Entry 9BHT (electron microscopy, 3.26 A resolution); this record covers chains D and E of the 6 polymer chains in the assembly.

== Chain D ==
Name: CiSeptin-7
From: Ciona intestinalis
UniProt: H2Y169 (H2Y169_CIOIN); aligned to UniProt positions 14-413 over residues 10-409 (the alignment contains insertions or deletions, so no single offset holds)
Amino-acid sequence (419 residues; numbered 1 to 419; the number before each row is that of its first residue):
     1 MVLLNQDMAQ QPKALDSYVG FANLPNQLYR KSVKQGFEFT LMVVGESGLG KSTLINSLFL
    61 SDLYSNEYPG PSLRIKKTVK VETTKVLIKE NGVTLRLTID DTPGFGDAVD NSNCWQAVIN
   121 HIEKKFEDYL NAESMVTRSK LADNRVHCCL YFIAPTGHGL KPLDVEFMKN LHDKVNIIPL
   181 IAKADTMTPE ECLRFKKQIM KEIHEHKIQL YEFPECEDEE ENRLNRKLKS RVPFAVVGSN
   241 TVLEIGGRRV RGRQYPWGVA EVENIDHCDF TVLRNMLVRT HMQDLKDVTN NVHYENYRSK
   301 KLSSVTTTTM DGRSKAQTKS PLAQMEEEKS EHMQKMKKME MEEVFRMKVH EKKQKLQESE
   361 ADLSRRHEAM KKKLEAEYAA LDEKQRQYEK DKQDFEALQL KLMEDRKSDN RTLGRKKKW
Disordered / not traced: 1-17, 216-229, 245-248, 306-419
Differences from the reference sequence: expression tag (1-9, 410-419)
Residues lining bound ligands:
  - GDP (guanosine-5'-diphosphate), molecule 1: Ser-47, Gly-48, Leu-49, Gly-50, Lys-51, Ser-52, Thr-53, Ser-72, Leu-73, Lys-183, Ala-184, Asp-185, Thr-186, Val-236, Val-237, Gly-238, Arg-253, Tyr-255
  - GDP, molecule 2: Thr-156, His-158, Thr-186, Glu-191

== Chain E ==
Name: CiSeptin-6
From: Ciona intestinalis
UniProt: F6V5P8 (F6V5P8_CIOIN); residues 8-413 here correspond to UniProt positions 1-406 (UniProt number = residue number - 7)
Amino-acid sequence (429 residues; numbered 1 to 429; the number before each row is that of its first residue):
     1 MVKMEKDEAA GDYNGSVDEG MRTLNLSGHV GFDSLPDQLV NKATNQGFCF NILCIGETGL
    61 GKSTLMNTLF NTNFENEPQH HNMPGVKLKA NTYELQESNV RLKLTIVDSV GFGDQINKEE
   121 SFKPVVEYIN QQFENYLQEE LKICRSLFSY HDTRIHACLY FISPTGHGLK SLDLKTMKNL
   181 DNKVNIIPVI AKADIVSKGE LHKFKIKIMN ELVTNGVQIY QFPTDDETVA EVNASMNTHL
   241 PFAVVGSTEE IKLGNKMVKA RQYPWGTVQV ENENHCDFVK LREMLVRVNM EDLREKTHTK
   301 HYELYRRSKL TEMGFIDDND GGKNFSLQEV YESKRNDHLN ELQRKEDEMR QMFVLRVKDK
   361 EGELKKSEKE LHDKFDKLKK MHMEEKKKLE EKKKSLQDEI TGFEKKRQQA ETLGKEHLAM
   421 SQNKTGKKK
Disordered / not traced: 1-26, 315-429
Differences from the reference sequence: expression tag (1-7, 414-429)
Residues lining bound ligands:
  - GDP (guanosine-5'-diphosphate): Thr-165, His-167, Ile-195, Glu-200, Lys-203
  - GTP (guanosine-5'-triphosphate): Glu-57, Thr-58, Gly-59, Leu-60, Gly-61, Lys-62, Ser-63, Thr-64, Glu-77, Pro-78, Gln-79, Asp-108, Val-110, Lys-192, Asp-194, Val-245, Gly-246, Arg-261, Tyr-263

== Chain D / chain E interface ==
Contacting residue pairs - 86 pairs, chain D then chain E:
  Tyr-18(D) / Asn-71(E)
  Tyr-18(D) / Glu-97(E)
  Tyr-18(D) / Arg-287(E)
  Val-19(D) / Leu-69(E)
  Val-19(D) / Phe-70(E)  hydrophobic
  Val-19(D) / Glu-97(E)
  Val-19(D) / Arg-282(E)
  Val-19(D) / Val-286(E)
  Gly-20(D) / Glu-97(E)  hydrogen bond (backbone-side chain)
  Gly-20(D) / Val-286(E)
  Phe-21(D) / Leu-95(E)
  Phe-21(D) / Gln-96(E)
  Phe-21(D) / Glu-97(E)
  Phe-21(D) / Val-100(E)
  Phe-21(D) / Leu-102(E)  hydrophobic
  Phe-21(D) / Val-286(E)
  Ala-22(D) / Glu-97(E)
  Ala-22(D) / Val-100(E)  hydrophobic
  Asn-23(D) / Arg-287(E)
  Leu-24(D) / Phe-48(E)  hydrophobic
  Leu-24(D) / Met-290(E)  hydrophobic
  Leu-24(D) / Glu-291(E)
  Pro-25(D) / Val-40(E)
  Gln-27(D) / Arg-287(E)  hydrogen bond (side chain-backbone)
  Gln-27(D) / Val-288(E)
  Gln-27(D) / Asn-289(E)
  Gln-27(D) / Met-290(E)  hydrogen bond (side chain-backbone)
  Gln-27(D) / Glu-291(E)  hydrogen bond (side chain-backbone)
  Leu-28(D) / Glu-291(E)
  Tyr-29(D) / Pro-36(E)  hydrophobic
  Tyr-29(D) / Asp-37(E)
  Arg-30(D) / Asp-226(E)  salt bridge
  Arg-30(D) / Thr-228(E)
  Lys-31(D) / Glu-291(E)
  Lys-31(D) / Asp-292(E)
  Ser-32(D) / Pro-36(E)
  Lys-34(D) / Asp-225(E)  salt bridge
  Lys-34(D) / Asp-226(E)
  Phe-37(D) / Leu-35(E)
  Phe-37(D) / Pro-36(E)
  Phe-37(D) / Leu-39(E)  hydrophobic
  Phe-59(D) / Phe-32(E)  hydrophobic
  Leu-60(D) / Ser-27(E)
  Leu-60(D) / Gly-28(E)  hydrogen bond (backbone-backbone)
  Leu-60(D) / His-29(E)
  Ser-61(D) / Ser-27(E)
  Ile-88(D) / Phe-32(E)  hydrophobic
  Glu-90(D) / Val-30(E)
  Glu-90(D) / Gly-31(E)  hydrogen bond (side chain-backbone)
  Glu-90(D) / Phe-32(E)
  Glu-90(D) / Asp-33(E)
  Asn-91(D) / Asp-33(E)  hydrogen bond
  Val-93(D) / Phe-32(E)
  Leu-95(D) / Phe-32(E)  hydrophobic
  Leu-95(D) / Leu-35(E)  hydrophobic
  Glu-133(D) / Arg-145(E)  salt bridge
  Glu-133(D) / Arg-306(E)  hydrogen bond (backbone-side chain)
  Met-135(D) / Arg-306(E)  hydrogen bond (backbone-side chain)
  Val-136(D) / Arg-306(E)  hydrogen bond (backbone-side chain)
  Val-136(D) / Arg-307(E)
  Val-136(D) / Leu-310(E)  hydrophobic
  Val-136(D) / Thr-311(E)
  Arg-138(D) / Glu-140(E)  salt bridge
  Arg-138(D) / Tyr-302(E)
  Arg-138(D) / Glu-303(E)  salt bridge
  Arg-138(D) / Arg-306(E)
  Val-278(D) / Phe-32(E)
  Arg-279(D) / Ser-34(E)  hydrogen bond (backbone-side chain)
  Arg-279(D) / Gln-38(E)  hydrogen bond (backbone-side chain)
  Thr-280(D) / Gln-38(E)  hydrogen bond (backbone-side chain)
  His-281(D) / Gln-38(E)
  Met-282(D) / Leu-35(E)  hydrophobic
  Met-282(D) / Gln-38(E)  hydrogen bond (backbone-side chain)
  Gln-283(D) / Leu-35(E)  hydrogen bond (side chain-backbone)
  Gln-283(D) / Gln-38(E)  hydrogen bond (backbone-side chain)
  Gln-283(D) / Leu-39(E)  hydrogen bond (side chain-backbone)
  Gln-283(D) / Lys-42(E)  hydrogen bond (backbone-side chain)
  Asp-287(D) / Lys-42(E)
  Asn-291(D) / Phe-148(E)
  Tyr-294(D) / Arg-145(E)
  Arg-298(D) / Glu-140(E)  hydrogen bond (side chain-backbone)
  Arg-298(D) / Leu-141(E)  hydrogen bond (side chain-backbone)
  Arg-298(D) / Lys-142(E)  hydrogen bond (side chain-backbone)
  Arg-298(D) / Ile-143(E)  hydrogen bond (side chain-backbone)
  Arg-298(D) / Arg-145(E)
  Leu-302(D) / Ile-143(E)  hydrophobic
Interface residues without a listed pair, chain D (45 interface residues in all): Leu-58, Ser-134, Thr-137, Asp-284, Glu-295, Ser-299
Interface residues without a listed pair, chain E (51 interface residues in all): Ala-43, Thr-44, Cys-144, Val-229

== In short ==
45 residues of chain D face 51 of chain E across their interface; the contacts include 22 hydrogen bonds and 5
salt bridges. Among the polar pairs are Arg-30(D)/Asp-226(E), Lys-34(D)/Asp-225(E) and Glu-133(D)/Arg-145(E).
Chain D binds GDP. Bound to chain E: GTP and GDP.
Here chain D is CiSeptin-7 and chain E is CiSeptin-6, both from Ciona intestinalis. Entry 9BHT (Septin
Hexameric Complex SEPT2/SEPT6/SEPT7 of Ciona intestinalis by Cryo-EM) was determined by electron microscopy
(same publication as 9BHW).
